PDB entry 7YTC | electron microscopy, 3.39 A resolution | chains D and G of the 12 polymer chains in the assembly

[Chain D (and G)]
Molecule: Immunoglobulin heavy constant mu
Source organism: Homo sapiens
Notes: chain G of this document is another copy of the same molecule, construct and numbering; everything in this record applies to it too
UniProtKB: P01871 (IGHM_HUMAN); residues 345-576 here correspond to UniProt positions 222-453 (UniProt number = residue number - 123)
Chain sequence (232 residues; each row starts with the number of its first residue):
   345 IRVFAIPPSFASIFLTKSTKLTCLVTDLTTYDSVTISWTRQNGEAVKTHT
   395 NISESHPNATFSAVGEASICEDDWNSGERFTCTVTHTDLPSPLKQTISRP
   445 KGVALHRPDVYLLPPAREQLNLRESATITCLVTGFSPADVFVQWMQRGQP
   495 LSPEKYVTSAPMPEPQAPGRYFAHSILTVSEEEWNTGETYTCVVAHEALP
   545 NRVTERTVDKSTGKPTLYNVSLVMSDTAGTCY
Unresolved in the structure: 569-576
Curated features (UniProtKB/Swiss-Prot):
  - glycosylation (N-linked (GlcNAc...) asparagine): Asn395, Asn402
Disulfides: Cys367-Cys426, Cys474-Cys536
Glycans and other covalent adducts: N-acetylglucosamine (NAG) linked to Asn563

[Chain D / chain G interface]
Pairs across the interface - 5 pairs, chain D then chain G:
  Tyr562(D) - Met568(G)
  Leu566(D) - Tyr562(G)
  Leu566(D) - Val564(G)  hydrophobic
  Val567(D) - Tyr562(G)
  Met568(D) - Tyr562(G)
Also at the interface, not in a pair above, chain D (5 interface residues in all): Val564
Also at the interface, not in a pair above, chain G (4 interface residues in all): Leu566

[Summary]
5 residues of chain D face 4 of chain G across their interface. N-acetylglucosamine is covalently linked to
Asn563(D).
Chain D and chain G are both Immunoglobulin heavy constant mu (Homo sapiens); the structure, Cryo-EM structure
of human FcmR bound to IgM-Fc/J, was determined by electron microscopy together with 7YSG, 7YTD and 7YTE from
the same study.
